Entry 7ZGR (electron microscopy, 2.60 A resolution); this record covers chains A and C of the 6 polymer chains in the assembly.

Chain A:
Protein: Protein CFT1
Source organism: Saccharomyces cerevisiae
UniProt: Q06632 (CFT1_YEAST); residues 1-1357 here = UniProt positions 1-1357
Chain sequence (1357 residues; numbered 1 to 1357; the number before each row is that of its first residue):
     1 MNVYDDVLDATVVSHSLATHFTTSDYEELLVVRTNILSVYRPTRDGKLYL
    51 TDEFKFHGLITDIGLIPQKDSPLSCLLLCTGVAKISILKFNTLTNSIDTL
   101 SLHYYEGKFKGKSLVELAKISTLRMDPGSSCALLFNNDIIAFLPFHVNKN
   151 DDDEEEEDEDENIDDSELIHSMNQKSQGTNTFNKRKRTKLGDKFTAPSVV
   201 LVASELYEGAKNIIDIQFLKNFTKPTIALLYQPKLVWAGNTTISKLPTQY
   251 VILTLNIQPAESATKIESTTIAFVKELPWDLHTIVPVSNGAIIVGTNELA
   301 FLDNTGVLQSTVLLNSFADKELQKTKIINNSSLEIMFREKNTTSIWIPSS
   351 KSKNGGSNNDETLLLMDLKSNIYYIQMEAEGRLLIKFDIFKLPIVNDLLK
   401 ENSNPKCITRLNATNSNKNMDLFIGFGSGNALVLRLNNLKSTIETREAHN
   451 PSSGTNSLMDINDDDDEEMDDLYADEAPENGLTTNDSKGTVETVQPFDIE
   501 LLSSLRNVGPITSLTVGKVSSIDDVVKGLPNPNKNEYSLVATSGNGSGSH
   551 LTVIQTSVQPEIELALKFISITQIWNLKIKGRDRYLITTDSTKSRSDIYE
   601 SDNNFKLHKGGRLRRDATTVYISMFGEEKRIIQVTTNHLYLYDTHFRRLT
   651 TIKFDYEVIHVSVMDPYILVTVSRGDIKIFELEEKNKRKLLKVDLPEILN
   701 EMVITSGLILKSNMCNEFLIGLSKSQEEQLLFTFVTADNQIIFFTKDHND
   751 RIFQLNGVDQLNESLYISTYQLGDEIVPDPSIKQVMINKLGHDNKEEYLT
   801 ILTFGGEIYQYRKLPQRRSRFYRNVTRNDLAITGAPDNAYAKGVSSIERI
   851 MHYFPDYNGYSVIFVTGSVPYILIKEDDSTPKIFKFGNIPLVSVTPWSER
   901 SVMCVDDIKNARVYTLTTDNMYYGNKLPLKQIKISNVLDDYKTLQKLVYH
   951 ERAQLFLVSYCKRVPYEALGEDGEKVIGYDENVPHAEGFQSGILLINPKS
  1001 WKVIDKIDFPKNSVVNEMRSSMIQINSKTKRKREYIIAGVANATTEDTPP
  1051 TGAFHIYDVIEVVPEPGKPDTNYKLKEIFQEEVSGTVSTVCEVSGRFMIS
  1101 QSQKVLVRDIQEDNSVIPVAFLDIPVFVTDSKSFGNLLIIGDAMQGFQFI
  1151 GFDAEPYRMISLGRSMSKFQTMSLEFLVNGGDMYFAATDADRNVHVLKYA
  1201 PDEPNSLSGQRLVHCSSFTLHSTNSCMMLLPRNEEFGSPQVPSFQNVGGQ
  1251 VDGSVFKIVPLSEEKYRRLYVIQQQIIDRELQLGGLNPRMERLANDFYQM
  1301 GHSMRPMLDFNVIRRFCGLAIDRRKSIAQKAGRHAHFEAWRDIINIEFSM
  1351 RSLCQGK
Unresolved in the structure: 148-192, 442-495, 773-776

Chain C:
Protein: Cleavage factor two protein 2
Source organism: Saccharomyces cerevisiae
UniProt: Q12102 (CFT2_YEAST); residue numbers follow UniProt; this construct covers 1-720
Chain sequence (720 residues; row label = number of the first residue in the row):
     1 MTYKYNCCDDGSGTTVGSVVRFDNVTLLIDPGWNPSKVSYEQCIKYWEKV
    51 IPEIDVIILSQPTIECLGAHSLLYYNFTSHFISRIQVYATLPVINLGRVS
   101 TIDSYASAGVIGPYDTNKLDLEDIEISFDHIVPLKYSQLVDLRSRYDGLT
   151 LLAYNAGVCPGGSIWCISTYSEKLVYAKRWNHTRDNILNAASILDATGKP
   201 LSTLMRPSAIITTLDRFGSSQPFKKRSKIFKDTLKKGLSSDGSVIIPVDM
   251 SGKFLDLFTQVHELLFESTKINAHTQVPVLILSYARGRTLTYAKSMLEWL
   301 SPSLLKTWENRNNTSPFEIGSRIKIIAPNELSKYPGSKICFVSEVGALIN
   351 EVIIKVGNSEKTTLILTKPSFECASSLDKILEIVEQDERNWKTFPEDGKS
   401 FLCDNYISIDTIKEEPLSKEETEAFKVQLKEKKRDRNKKILLVKRESKKL
   451 ANGNAIIDDTNGERAMRNQDILVENVNGVPPIDHIMGGDEDDDEEEENDN
   501 LLNLLKDNSEKSAAKKNTEVPVDIIIQPSAASKHKMFPFNPAKIKKDDYG
   551 TVVDFTMFLPDDSDNVNQNSRKRPLKDGAKTTSPVNEEDNKNEEEDGYNM
   601 SDPISKRSKHRASRYSGFSGTGEAENFDNLDYLKIDKTLSKRTISTVNVQ
   651 LKCSVVILNLQSLVDQRSASIIWPSLKSRKIVLSAPKQIQNEEITAKLIK
   701 KNIEVVNMPLNKIVEFSTTI
Unresolved in the structure: 1-531, 562-720
From the paper describing this entry:
  - mutagenesis - F537A/Y549A/F558A: decreased binding to polymerase module

How chain A and chain C interact:
Pairs across the interface (30):
  K84(A) with F537(C)
  I85(A) with F537(C)
  T99(A) with K535(C)
  L100(A) with K535(C), hydrogen bond (backbone-side chain)
  L102(A) with M536(C); F537(C), hydrophobic
  H103(A) with F537(C)
  I1277(A) with M536(C)
  R1279(A) with H534(C), hydrogen bond (backbone-side chain)
  E1280(A) with H534(C)
  L1281(A) with H534(C)
  Q1282(A) with M536(C)
  G1285(A) with K535(C); M536(C); F537(C), hydrogen bond (backbone-backbone)
  N1287(A) with M536(C); F537(C), hydrogen bond (side chain-backbone); F539(C)
  R1289(A) with F539(C)
  M1290(A) with F537(C), hydrophobic; P538(C); F539(C), hydrophobic
  A1294(A) with F539(C), hydrophobic
  Y1298(A) with P541(C), hydrophobic; K543(C), hydrogen bond (backbone-side chain)
  Q1299(A) with A542(C), hydrogen bond (side chain-backbone); K543(C), hydrogen bond (backbone-side chain); I544(C), hydrogen bond (side chain-backbone)
  G1301(A) with K543(C), hydrogen bond (backbone-side chain)
  S1303(A) with K543(C)
Also at the interface, not in a pair above, chain A (25 interface residues in all): S86, S101, Y104, L1286, L1293
From the paper, about this interface:
  - interface residues, chain C: F537(C)

Summary:
25 residues of chain A face 10 of chain C across their interface; the contacts include 9 hydrogen bonds. Among
the polar pairs are L100(A)-K535(C), R1279(A)-H534(C) and N1287(A)-F537(C). The paper reports that
F537A/Y549A/F558A of chain C reduce binding to polymerase module; the interface residue F537(C).
Chain A is Protein CFT1 and chain C is Cleavage factor two protein 2, both from Saccharomyces cerevisiae; the
structure, Polymerase module of yeast CPF in complex with Mpe1, the yPIM of Cft2 and the pre-cleaved ..., was
determined by electron microscopy (same publication as 7ZGP and 7ZGQ).
